PDB entry 6XJI | electron microscopy, 4.00 A resolution | chains C and D of the 4 polymer chains in the assembly

# Chain C (and D)
Protein: ABC transporter ATP-binding protein
Organism: Staphylococcus aureus
Notes: chain D of this document is another copy of the same molecule, construct and numbering; everything in this record applies to it too
UniProtKB: X5EJW5 (X5EJW5_STAAU); residues 1-290 here = UniProt positions 1-290
Amino-acid sequence (290 residues; numbered 1 to 290; the number before each row is that of its first residue):
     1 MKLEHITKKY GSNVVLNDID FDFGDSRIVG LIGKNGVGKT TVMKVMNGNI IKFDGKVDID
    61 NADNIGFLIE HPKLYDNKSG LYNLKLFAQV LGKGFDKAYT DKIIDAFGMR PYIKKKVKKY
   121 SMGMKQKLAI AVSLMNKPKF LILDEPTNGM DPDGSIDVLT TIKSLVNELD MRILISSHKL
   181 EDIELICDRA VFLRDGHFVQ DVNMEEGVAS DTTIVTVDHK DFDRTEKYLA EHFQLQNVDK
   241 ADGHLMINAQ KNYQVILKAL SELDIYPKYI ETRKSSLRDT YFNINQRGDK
Metal / ion sites: Mg2+: Thr40, Glu70 (together with ATP-gamma-S)
Small-molecule neighbours:
  - ATP-gamma-S (AGS; phosphothiophosphoric acid-adenylate ester), molecule 1: Tyr10, Asn13, Val15, Lys34, Asn35, Gly36, Val37, Gly38, Lys39, Thr40, Thr41, Glu70, Asp144, Glu145, His178
  - ATP-gamma-S (AGS), molecule 2: Lys115, Lys118, Lys119, Ser121, Met122, Gly123, Met124

# Chain C / chain D interface
Contacting residue pairs (59; chain C residue first):
  Lys34(C) - Asp151(D)
  Asn35(C) - Gly123(D)
  Asn35(C) - Gly149(D)  hydrogen bond (side chain-backbone)
  Asn35(C) - Met150(D)
  Asn35(C) - Asp151(D)  hydrogen bond (backbone-side chain)
  Gly36(C) - Met124(D)
  Glu70(C) - Met122(D)
  His71(C) - His71(D)  hydrogen bond
  His71(C) - Met122(D)
  Met122(C) - Glu70(D)
  Met122(C) - His71(D)
  Met122(C) - Glu145(D)
  Met122(C) - Asn148(D)
  Gly123(C) - Asn35(D)
  Met124(C) - Gly36(D)
  Glu145(C) - Met122(D)
  Asn148(C) - Met122(D)
  Asn148(C) - Asn148(D)  hydrogen bond (side chain-backbone)
  Asn148(C) - Gly149(D)
  Gly149(C) - Asn35(D)  hydrogen bond (backbone-side chain)
  Gly149(C) - Asn148(D)
  Gly149(C) - His178(D)
  Met150(C) - Asn35(D)
  Met150(C) - His178(D)
  Asp151(C) - Lys34(D)
  Asp151(C) - Asn35(D)  hydrogen bond (side chain-backbone)
  Asp151(C) - His178(D)
  Pro152(C) - His178(D)
  Pro152(C) - Arg278(D)
  Pro152(C) - Tyr281(D)  hydrophobic
  Pro152(C) - Phe282(D)  hydrophobic
  Asp153(C) - Tyr281(D)
  Asp153(C) - Phe282(D)
  Asp153(C) - Lys290(D)  salt bridge
  Ile156(C) - Arg278(D)
  His178(C) - Gly149(D)
  His178(C) - Met150(D)
  His178(C) - Asp151(D)
  His178(C) - Pro152(D)
  Asp218(C) - Gln254(D)  hydrogen bond
  Asn252(C) - Lys268(D)
  Tyr253(C) - Lys268(D)  hydrogen bond (backbone-backbone)
  Tyr253(C) - Tyr269(D)  hydrophobic
  Gln254(C) - Asp218(D)  hydrogen bond
  Gln254(C) - Tyr266(D)  hydrogen bond (side chain-backbone)
  Gln254(C) - Lys268(D)
  Leu257(C) - Pro267(D)
  Ser261(C) - Tyr266(D)
  Tyr266(C) - Gln254(D)  hydrogen bond (backbone-side chain)
  Lys268(C) - Tyr253(D)
  Tyr269(C) - Tyr253(D)
  Ile270(C) - Ile270(D)  hydrophobic
  Arg278(C) - Pro152(D)
  Arg278(C) - Ile156(D)
  Tyr281(C) - Pro152(D)  hydrophobic
  Tyr281(C) - Asp153(D)
  Phe282(C) - Pro152(D)  hydrophobic
  Phe282(C) - Asp153(D)
  Lys290(C) - Asp153(D)  salt bridge
Other interface residues (no listed pair), chain C (34 interface residues in all): Lys179, Lys258, Pro267
Other interface residues (no listed pair), chain D (36 interface residues in all): Lys179, Lys251, Asn252, Leu257, Lys258, Ser261, Thr272

# Summary
34 residues of chain C face 36 of chain D across their interface, with 11 hydrogen bonds and 2 salt bridges.
Among the polar pairs are Asp153(C)-Lys290(D), Asn35(C)-Gly149(D) and Asn35(C)-Asp151(D). Bound to chain C:
ATP-gamma-S. Thr40(C) and Glu70(C) coordinate Mg2+.
Both chains are ABC transporter ATP-binding protein (Staphylococcus aureus). Entry 6XJI (PmtCD ABC exporter at
C1 symmetry) was determined by electron microscopy, deposited together with 6U2D, 6XFU and 6XJH.
